PDB entry 8YD1 | electron microscopy, 2.81 A resolution | chains B and a of the 21 polymer chains in the assembly

Chain B:
Protein: ATP-dependent Clp protease ATP-binding subunit ClpC1
Source organism: Mycobacterium tuberculosis H37Rv
Reference sequence: P9WPC9 (CLPC1_MYCTU); numbering as in UniProt (aligned over 168-824)
Sequence (657 residues; each row starts with the number of its first residue):
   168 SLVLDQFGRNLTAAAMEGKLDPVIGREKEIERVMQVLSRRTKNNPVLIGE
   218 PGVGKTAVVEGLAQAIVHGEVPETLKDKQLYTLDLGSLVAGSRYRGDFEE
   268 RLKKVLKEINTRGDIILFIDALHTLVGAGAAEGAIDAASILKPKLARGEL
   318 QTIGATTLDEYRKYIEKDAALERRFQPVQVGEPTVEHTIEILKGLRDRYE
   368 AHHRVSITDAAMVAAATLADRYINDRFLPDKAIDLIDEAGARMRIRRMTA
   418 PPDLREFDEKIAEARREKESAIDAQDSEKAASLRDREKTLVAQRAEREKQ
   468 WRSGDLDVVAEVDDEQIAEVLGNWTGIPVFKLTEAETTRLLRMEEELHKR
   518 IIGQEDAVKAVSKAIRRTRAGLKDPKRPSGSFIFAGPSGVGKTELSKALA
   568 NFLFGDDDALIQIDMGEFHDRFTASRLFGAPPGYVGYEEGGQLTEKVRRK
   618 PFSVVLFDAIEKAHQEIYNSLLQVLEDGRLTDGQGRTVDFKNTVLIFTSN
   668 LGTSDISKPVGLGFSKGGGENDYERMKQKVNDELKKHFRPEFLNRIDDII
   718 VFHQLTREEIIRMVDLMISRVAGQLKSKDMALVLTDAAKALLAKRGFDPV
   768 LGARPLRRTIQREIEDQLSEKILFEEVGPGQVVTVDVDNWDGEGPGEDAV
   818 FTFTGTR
Disordered / not traced: 415-476, 669-674, 686-692, 807-824
Differences from the reference sequence: engineered mutation Ala288 (Glu in P9WPC9), Ser444 (Phe in P9WPC9), Ala626 (Glu in P9WPC9)
Ion coordination: Mg2+: Thr560 (together with ATP)
Ligand contacts:
  - ATP (adenosine-5'-triphosphate): Asp188, Pro189, Val190, Ile191, Arg193, Glu217, Pro218, Gly219, Val220, Gly221, Lys222, Thr223, Ala224, Glu227, Thr324, His354, Ile358, Leu362, Pro396, Asp397, Ile400
  - ATP, molecule 1: Thr208, Ala337, Arg340, Arg341
  - ATP, molecule 2: Arg517, Ile518, Ile519, Gln521, Pro554, Ser555, Gly556, Val557, Gly558, Lys559, Thr560, Glu561, Asp625, Asn667, Leu722, Met730, Leu733, Met734, Ala770, Arg771, Arg774
  - ATP, molecule 3: Lys543, Glu643, Arg712
Swiss-Prot annotation at these positions:
  - binding site (ATP): Gly216 to Thr223, Gly553 to Thr560

Chain a:
Protein: Beta-casein
Source organism: Bos grunniens
Reference sequence: P02666 (CASB_BOVIN); residues 1-24 here = UniProt positions 1-24
Sequence (24 residues; numbered 1 to 24; the number before each row is that of its first residue):
     1 MKVLILACLVALALARELEELNVP

Chain B / chain a interface:
Pairs across the interface (23):
  Arg260(B) - Glu20(a)
  Arg260(B) - Leu21(a)
  Arg260(B) - Asn22(a)  hydrogen bond (backbone-backbone)
  Tyr261(B) - Asn22(a)
  Arg262(B) - Leu21(a)
  Arg262(B) - Asn22(a)
  Arg262(B) - Val23(a)
  Ala297(B) - Glu19(a)
  Ala298(B) - Glu19(a)
  Ala298(B) - Leu21(a)  hydrophobic
  Glu299(B) - Leu18(a)
  Glu299(B) - Glu19(a)
  Gly300(B) - Leu21(a)
  Ala301(B) - Leu21(a)  hydrophobic
  Arg588(B) - Lys2(a)  hydrogen bond (side chain-backbone)
  Arg588(B) - Leu4(a)
  Phe589(B) - Leu4(a)  hydrophobic
  Gly600(B) - Cys8(a)
  Gly600(B) - Leu9(a)  hydrogen bond (backbone-backbone)
  Tyr601(B) - Cys8(a)
  Tyr601(B) - Leu9(a)
  Val602(B) - Ala7(a)  hydrophobic
  Val602(B) - Leu9(a)
Interface residues without a listed pair, chain B (15 interface residues in all): Asp587, Glu605
Interface residues without a listed pair, chain a (12 interface residues in all): Leu6

Summary:
Chain B and chain a form an interface of 15 and 12 residues respectively, with 3 hydrogen bonds. Polar pairs
include Arg588(B)-Lys2(a), Arg260(B)-Asn22(a) and Gly600(B)-Leu9(a). Bound to chain B: 4 copies of ATP.
UniProt lists 16 ATP-binding residues on chain B.
Here chain B is ATP-dependent Clp protease ATP-binding subunit ClpC1 (Mycobacterium tuberculosis H37Rv) and
chain a is Beta-casein (Bos grunniens). Entry 8YD1 (CryoEM structure of M. tuberculosis ClpC1P1P2 complex
bound to bortezomib, conformation 1) was determined by electron microscopy.
